Entry 8F7Q (electron microscopy, 3.22 A resolution); this record covers chains R and M of the 9 polymer chains in the assembly.

== Chain R (and M) ==
Protein: Mu-type opioid receptor
Organism: Homo sapiens
Notes: chain M of this document is another copy of the same molecule, construct and numbering; everything in this record applies to it too
Reference sequence: P35372 (OPRM_HUMAN); residues 2-388 here = UniProt positions 2-388
Sequence (403 residues; each row starts with the number of its first residue; numbers below 1 keep their minus sign (Asp-6 is residue -6)):
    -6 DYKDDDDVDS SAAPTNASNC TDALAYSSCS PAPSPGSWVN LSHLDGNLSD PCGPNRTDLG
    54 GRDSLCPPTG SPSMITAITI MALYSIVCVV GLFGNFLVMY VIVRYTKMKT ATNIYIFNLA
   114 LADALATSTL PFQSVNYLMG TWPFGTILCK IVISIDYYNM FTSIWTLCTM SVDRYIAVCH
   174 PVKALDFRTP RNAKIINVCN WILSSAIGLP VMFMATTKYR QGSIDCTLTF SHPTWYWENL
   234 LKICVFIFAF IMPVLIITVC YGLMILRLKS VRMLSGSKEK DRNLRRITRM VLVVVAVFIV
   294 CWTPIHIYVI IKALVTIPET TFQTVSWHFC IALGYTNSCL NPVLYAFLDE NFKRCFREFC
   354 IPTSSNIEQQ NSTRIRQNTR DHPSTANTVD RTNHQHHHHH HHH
Not modelled in the structure: -6 to 65, 353-396
Sequence notes: expression tag (-6 to 1, 389-396); conflict Trp158 (Phe in P35372)
Curated features (UniProtKB/Swiss-Prot):
  - motif: Asn334 to Tyr338 (NPxxY)
  - modified residue: Tyr168 (Phosphotyrosine), Ser365 (Phosphoserine), Thr372 (Phosphothreonine), Ser377 (Phosphoserine)
  - lipidation: Cys353 (S-palmitoyl cysteine)
  - glycosylation (N-linked (GlcNAc...) asparagine): Asn9, Asn12, Asn33, Asn40, Asn48
  - mutagenesis: Cys142 (C142A/S: Abolishes ligand binding; when associated with A-219 or S-219), Cys219 (C219A/S: Abolishes ligand binding; when associated with A-142 or S-142), Lys273 (K273A: Impairs interaction with calmodulin), Arg275 (R275A: Impairs interaction with calmodulin)
Disulfides: Cys142-Cys219

== How chain R and chain M interact ==
Contacting residue pairs - 17 pairs, chain R then chain M:
  Lys176(R) - Trp228(M)
  Asp179(R) - His225(M)
  Phe180(R) - Trp228(M)  hydrophobic
  Phe180(R) - Tyr229(M)  hydrophobic
  Arg184(R) - His225(M)
  Asn185(R) - Pro226(M)
  Ile189(R) - Tyr229(M)  hydrophobic
  His225(R) - Asp179(M)
  Pro226(R) - Asn185(M)
  Trp228(R) - Ile169(M)  hydrophobic
  Trp228(R) - Lys176(M)
  Trp228(R) - Phe180(M)  hydrophobic
  Tyr229(R) - Phe180(M)  hydrophobic
  Tyr229(R) - Ile189(M)  hydrophobic
  Trp230(R) - Ile188(M)  hydrophobic
  Trp230(R) - Cys192(M)  hydrophobic
  Phe241(R) - Phe241(M)  hydrophobic
Interface residues without a listed pair, chain R (16 interface residues in all): Val165, Ile169, Ile188, Cys192
Interface residues without a listed pair, chain M (15 interface residues in all): Val165, Trp230

== Summary ==
The interface between chain R and chain M involves 16 residues on one side and 15 on the other. UniProt lists
4 mutagenesis sites on chain R.
Both chains are Mu-type opioid receptor (Homo sapiens). Entry 8F7Q (Gi bound mu-opioid receptor in complex
with beta-endorphin) was determined by electron microscopy together with 8F7R, 8F7S, 8F7W and 8F7X from the
same study.
